PDB entry 1JIS | X-ray diffraction, 1.90 A resolution | chain A

Chain A:
Name: Lysozyme
Source organism: Gallus gallus
Notes: EC 3.2.1.17
UniProt: P00698 (LYSC_CHICK); residues 1-129 here correspond to UniProt positions 19-147 (UniProt number = residue number + 18)
Chain sequence (129 residues; each row starts with the number of its first residue):
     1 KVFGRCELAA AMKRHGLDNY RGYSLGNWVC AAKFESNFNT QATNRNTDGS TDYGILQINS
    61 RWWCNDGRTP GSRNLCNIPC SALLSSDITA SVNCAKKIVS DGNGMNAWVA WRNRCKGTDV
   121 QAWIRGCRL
Disulfide bonds: Cys-6/Cys-127, Cys-30/Cys-115, Cys-64/Cys-80, Cys-76/Cys-94

Summary:
Chain A is Lysozyme (Gallus gallus); the structure, Crystal structure of tetragonal lysozyme grown at ph 4.6,
was determined by X-ray diffraction together with 1JIT, 1JIY, 1JJ0, 1JJ1 and 1JJ3 from the same study.
